Entry 1JUJ (X-ray diffraction, 3.00 A resolution); this record covers chains A and B.

[Chain A (and B)]
Name: Thymidylate synthase
Organism: Homo sapiens
Notes: EC 2.1.1.45; chain B of this document is another copy of the same molecule, construct and numbering; everything in this record applies to it too
UniProtKB: P04818 (TYSY_HUMAN); residue numbers follow UniProt; this construct covers 1-313
Chain sequence (313 residues; numbered 1 to 313; the number before each row is that of its first residue):
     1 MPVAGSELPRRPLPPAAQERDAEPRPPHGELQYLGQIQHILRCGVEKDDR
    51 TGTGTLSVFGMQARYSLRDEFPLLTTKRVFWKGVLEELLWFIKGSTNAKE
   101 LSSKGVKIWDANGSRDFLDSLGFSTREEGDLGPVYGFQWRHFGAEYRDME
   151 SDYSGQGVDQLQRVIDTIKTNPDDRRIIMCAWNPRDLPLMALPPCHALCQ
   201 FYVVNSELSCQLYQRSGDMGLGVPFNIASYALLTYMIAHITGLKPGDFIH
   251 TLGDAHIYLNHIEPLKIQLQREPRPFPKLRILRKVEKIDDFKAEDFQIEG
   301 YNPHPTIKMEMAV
Not modelled in the structure: 1-27
Construct notes: engineered mutation Glu-46 (Arg in P04818)
UniProt features mapped onto this chain:
  - active site: Cys-195 (Nucleophile)
  - binding site (dUMP): Arg-50, Arg-175, Arg-176, Cys-195, His-196, Arg-215 to Asp-218, Asn-226, His-256 to Tyr-258
  - binding site ((6R)-5,10-methylene-5,6,7,8-tetrahydrofolate): Asp-218, Ala-312
  - modified residue: Ser-114 (Phosphoserine)
  - cross-link (Glycyl lysine isopeptide (Lys-Gly)): Lys-287 (interchain with G-Cter in SUMO2), Lys-292 (interchain with G-Cter in SUMO2), Lys-308 (interchain with G-Cter in SUMO2)
  - natural variant: Glu-87 (E87K: In DKCD; uncertain significance), Arg-115 to Val-313 (deletion: In DKCD), Gln-160 (Q160H: In DKCD; uncertain significance), Arg-271 to Val-313 (deletion: In DKCD)
Covalently attached groups: 2'-deoxyuridine 5'-monophosphate (UMP) linked to Cys-195
Ligand contacts:
  - ly231514 (LYA; 2-{4-[2-(2-amino-4-oxo-4,7-dihydro-3H-pyrrolo[2,3-d]pyrimidin-5-yl)-ethyl]-benzoylamino}-pentanedioic acid): Lys-77, Phe-80, Ile-108, Trp-109, Asn-112, Asp-218, Leu-221, Gly-222, Phe-225, Tyr-258, Ile-307, Met-309, Met-311, Ala-312
  - 2'-deoxyuridine 5'-monophosphate (UMP): Arg-50, Tyr-135, Leu-192, His-196, Gln-214, Arg-215, Ser-216, Gly-217, Asp-218, Gly-222, Val-223, Asn-226, His-256, Tyr-258

[Chain A / chain B interface]
Contacting residue pairs (80):
  Val-45(A) / Val-204(B)  hydrophobic
  Val-45(A) / Asn-205(B)
  Lys-47(A) / Asp-173(B)  hydrogen bond (side chain-backbone)
  Lys-47(A) / Tyr-202(B)
  Asp-48(A) / Asp-173(B)
  Asp-49(A) / Arg-175(B)  salt bridge
  Arg-50(A) / Arg-176(B)
  Ser-57(A) / Tyr-202(B)  hydrogen bond
  Phe-59(A) / Arg-64(B)  hydrogen bond (backbone-side chain)
  Phe-59(A) / Gln-200(B)
  Phe-59(A) / Tyr-202(B)  hydrophobic
  Phe-59(A) / Gln-211(B)
  Phe-59(A) / Ile-249(B)
  Gly-60(A) / Arg-64(B)  hydrogen bond (backbone-side chain)
  Gly-60(A) / Ile-249(B)
  Met-61(A) / Gln-62(B)
  Gln-62(A) / Met-61(B)
  Gln-62(A) / Gln-62(B)
  Gln-62(A) / Thr-251(B)
  Arg-64(A) / Phe-59(B)  hydrogen bond (side chain-backbone)
  Arg-64(A) / Gly-60(B)  hydrogen bond (side chain-backbone)
  Phe-142(A) / Pro-184(B)
  Gly-143(A) / Arg-185(B)
  Gln-160(A) / Pro-184(B)
  Asp-173(A) / Lys-47(B)  hydrogen bond (backbone-side chain)
  Asp-173(A) / Asp-48(B)
  Arg-175(A) / Asp-49(B)  salt bridge
  Arg-175(A) / Arg-215(B)  hydrogen bond (backbone-side chain)
  Arg-175(A) / Ser-216(B)
  Arg-175(A) / Asp-254(B)  salt bridge
  Arg-175(A) / His-256(B)
  Arg-175(A) / Tyr-258(B)  hydrogen bond
  Arg-176(A) / Arg-50(B)
  Arg-176(A) / Trp-182(B)
  Arg-176(A) / Pro-193(B)
  Arg-176(A) / Arg-215(B)
  Ile-178(A) / Trp-182(B)  hydrophobic
  Ile-178(A) / Arg-215(B)
  Cys-180(A) / Trp-182(B)
  Trp-182(A) / Arg-176(B)
  Trp-182(A) / Ile-178(B)  hydrophobic
  Trp-182(A) / Cys-180(B)
  Pro-184(A) / Phe-142(B)
  Pro-184(A) / Gln-160(B)
  Arg-185(A) / Gly-143(B)
  Pro-193(A) / Arg-176(B)
  Leu-198(A) / Leu-198(B)  hydrophobic
  Leu-198(A) / Tyr-213(B)  hydrophobic
  Gln-200(A) / Phe-59(B)
  Gln-200(A) / Tyr-213(B)  hydrogen bond
  Gln-200(A) / Arg-215(B)  hydrogen bond (side chain-backbone)
  Gln-200(A) / Gly-253(B)
  Tyr-202(A) / Lys-47(B)
  Tyr-202(A) / Ser-57(B)  hydrogen bond
  Tyr-202(A) / Phe-59(B)  hydrophobic
  Val-204(A) / Val-45(B)  hydrophobic
  Gln-211(A) / Phe-59(B)
  Gln-211(A) / Tyr-213(B)  hydrogen bond
  Gln-211(A) / Thr-251(B)
  Gln-211(A) / Leu-252(B)
  Tyr-213(A) / Leu-198(B)  hydrophobic
  Tyr-213(A) / Gln-200(B)  hydrogen bond
  Tyr-213(A) / Gln-211(B)  hydrogen bond
  Arg-215(A) / Arg-175(B)  hydrogen bond (side chain-backbone)
  Arg-215(A) / Arg-176(B)
  Arg-215(A) / Ile-178(B)
  Arg-215(A) / Gln-200(B)  hydrogen bond (backbone-side chain)
  Ser-216(A) / Arg-175(B)
  Ile-249(A) / Phe-59(B)
  Ile-249(A) / Gly-60(B)
  Thr-251(A) / Gln-62(B)
  Thr-251(A) / Gln-211(B)
  Thr-251(A) / Thr-251(B)
  Leu-252(A) / Gln-211(B)
  Gly-253(A) / Gln-200(B)
  Gly-253(A) / Gln-211(B)
  Asp-254(A) / Arg-175(B)  salt bridge
  Asp-254(A) / Tyr-202(B)
  His-256(A) / Arg-175(B)
  Tyr-258(A) / Arg-175(B)  hydrogen bond
Interface residues without a listed pair, chain A (44 interface residues in all): Val-58, Arg-163, Asn-183, Asn-205, Ser-209, Cys-210
Interface residues without a listed pair, chain B (45 interface residues in all): Val-58, Val-158, Arg-163, Asn-183, Ser-209, Cys-210

[Overview]
44 residues of chain A face 45 of chain B across their interface; the contacts include 18 hydrogen bonds and 4
salt bridges. Polar pairs include Asp-49(A)/Arg-175(B), Arg-175(A)/Asp-254(B) and Lys-47(A)/Asp-173(B). Bound
to chain A: ly231514. 2'-deoxyuridine 5'-monophosphate is covalently linked to Cys-195(A).
Both chains are Thymidylate synthase (Homo sapiens). Entry 1JUJ (Human Thymidylate Synthase Bound to dUMP and
LY231514, a Pyrrolo(2,3-d)pyrimidine-based Antifolate) was determined by X-ray diffraction together with 1JTQ,
1JTU, 1JU6 and 1JUT from the same study.
